PDB entry 3B6F | X-ray diffraction, 3.45 A resolution | chains I and A of the 10 polymer chains in the assembly

[Chain I]
Molecule: 147-nt DNA strand
From: Homo sapiens
Sequence (147 nucleotides; numbered -73 to 73; the number before each row is that of its first residue; numbers below 1 keep their minus sign (DA-73 is residue -73)):
   -73 ATCAATATCCACCTGCAGATACTACCAAAAGTGTATTTGGAAACTGCTCC
   -23 ATCAAAAGGCATGTTCAGCTGGAATCCAGCTGAACATGCCTTTTGATGGA
    27 GCAGTTTCCAAATACACTTTTGGTAGTATCTGCAGGTGGATATTGAT

[Chain A]
Molecule: Histone H3.2
From: Xenopus laevis
UniProtKB: P84233 (H32_XENLA); residues 1-135 here correspond to UniProt positions 2-136 (UniProt number = residue number + 1)
Amino-acid sequence (135 residues; numbered 1 to 135; the number before each row is that of its first residue):
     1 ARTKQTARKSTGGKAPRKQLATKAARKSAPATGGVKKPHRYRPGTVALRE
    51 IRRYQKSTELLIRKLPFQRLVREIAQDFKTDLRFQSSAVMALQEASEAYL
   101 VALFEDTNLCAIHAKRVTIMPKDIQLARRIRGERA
Not modelled in the structure: 1-32
Sequence notes: conflict Ala102 (Gly103 in P84233)
Swiss-Prot annotation at these positions:
  - modified residue: Arg2 (Asymmetric dimethylarginine), Thr3 (Phosphothreonine), Lys4 (Allysine), Gln5 (5-glutamyl dopamine), Thr6 (Phosphothreonine), Arg8 (Citrulline), Lys9 (N6,N6,N6-trimethyllysine), Ser10 (ADP-ribosylserine), Thr11 (Phosphothreonine), Lys14 (N6-(2-hydroxyisobutyryl)lysine), Arg17 (Asymmetric dimethylarginine), Lys18 (N6-(2-hydroxyisobutyryl)lysine), Lys23 (N6-(2-hydroxyisobutyryl)lysine), Arg26 (Citrulline), Lys27 (N6,N6,N6-trimethyllysine), Ser28 (ADP-ribosylserine), Lys36 (N6,N6,N6-trimethyllysine), Lys37 (N6-methyllysine), Tyr41 (Phosphotyrosine), Lys56 (N6,N6,N6-trimethyllysine) and 8 more in UniProt
  - lipidation: Cys110 (S-palmitoyl cysteine)

[Interface between chain I and chain A]
Contacting residue pairs - 20 pairs, chain I then chain A:
  DC-24(I) - Arg83(A)  hydrogen bond to the base
  DC-24(I) - Phe84(A)  sugar contact
  DC-24(I) - Gln85(A)  phosphate contact
  DC-24(I) - Ser86(A)  hydrogen bond to the phosphate
  DA-23(I) - Arg72(A)  salt bridge to the phosphate
  DA-23(I) - Arg83(A)  hydrogen bond to the sugar
  DA-23(I) - Phe84(A)  hydrogen bond to the phosphate
  DG-6(I) - Arg42(A)  sugar contact
  DT-4(I) - Val117(A)  phosphate contact
  DT-4(I) - Thr118(A)  hydrogen bond to the phosphate
  DG-3(I) - Arg116(A)  phosphate contact
  DG-3(I) - Val117(A)  hydrogen bond to the phosphate
  DG-3(I) - Thr118(A)  hydrogen bond to the phosphate
  DG-3(I) - Met120(A)  phosphate contact
  DG-2(I) - Met120(A)  phosphate contact
  DG71(I) - Tyr41(A)  phosphate contact
  DG71(I) - Arg42(A)  hydrogen bond to the phosphate
  DG71(I) - Thr45(A)  hydrogen bond to the phosphate
  DA72(I) - Arg42(A)  salt bridge to the phosphate
  DT73(I) - Lys37(A)  salt bridge to the phosphate
Also at the interface, not in a pair above, chain I (11 interface residues in all): DA-13, DT70
Also at the interface, not in a pair above, chain A (18 interface residues in all): His39, Arg40, Pro43, Arg63, Leu82

[In short]
The interface between chain I and chain A involves 11 residues on one side and 18 on the other; the contacts
include 9 hydrogen bonds and 3 salt bridges. Among the polar pairs are DC-24(I)-Arg83(A), DA-23(I)-Arg83(A)
and DC-24(I)-Ser86(A).
Here chain I is a 147-nt DNA strand (Homo sapiens) and chain A is Histone H3.2 (Xenopus laevis). Entry 3B6F
(Nucleosome core particle treated with cisplatin) was determined by X-ray diffraction (same publication as
3B6G).
